7PIA - chains H and 5 of the 54 polymer chains in the assembly; structure by electron microscopy, 13.60 A resolution (very low resolution: no residue pairs are listed; an interface is given only as per-side residue counts).

[Chain H]
Name: 30S ribosomal protein S9
From: Mycoplasma pneumoniae M129
Reference sequence: P75179 (RS9_MYCPN); residues 1-132 here = UniProt positions 1-132
Sequence (132 residues; each row starts with the number of its first residue):
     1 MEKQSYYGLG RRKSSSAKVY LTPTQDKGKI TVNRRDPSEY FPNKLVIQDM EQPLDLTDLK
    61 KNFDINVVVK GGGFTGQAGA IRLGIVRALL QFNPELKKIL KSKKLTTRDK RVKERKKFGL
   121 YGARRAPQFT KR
Disordered / not traced: 1-3, 132

[Chain 5]
Molecule: 16S ribosomal RNA
From: Mycoplasma pneumoniae M129
Sequence (1520 nucleotides; each row starts with the number of its first residue):
     1 UUUUUCUGAG AGUUUGAUCC UGGCUCAGGA UUAACGCUGG CGGCAUGCCU AAUACAUGCA
    61 AGUCGAUCGA AAGUAGUAAU ACUUUAGAGG CGAACGGGUG AGUAACACGU AUCCAAUCUA
   121 CCUUAUAAUG GGGGAUAACU AGUUGAAAGA CUAGCUAAUA CCGCAUAAGA ACUUUGGUUC
   181 GCAUGAAUCA AAGUUGAAAG GACCUGCAAG GGUUCGUUAU UUGAUGAGGG UGCGCCAUAU
   241 CAGCUAGUUG GUGGGGUAAC GGCCUACCAA GGCAAUGACG UGUAGCUAUG CUGAGAAGUA
   301 GAAUAGCCAC AAUGGGACUG AGACACGGCC CAUACUCCUA CGGGAGGCAG CAGUAGGGAA
   361 UUUUUCACAA UGAGCGAAAG CUUGAUGGAG CAAUGCCGCG UGAACGAUGA AGGUCUUUAA
   421 GAUUGUAAAG UUCUUUUAUU UGGGAAGAAU GACUUUAGCA GGUAAUGGCU AGAGUUUGAC
   481 UGUACCAUUU UGAAUAAGUG ACGACUAACU AUGUGCCAGC AGUCGCGGUA AUACAUAGGU
   541 CGCAAGCGUU AUCCGGAUUU AUUGGGCGUA AAGCAAGCGC AGGCGGAUUG AAAAGUCUGG
   601 UGUUAAAGGC AGCUGCUUAA CAGUUGUAUG CAUUGGAAAC UAUUAAUCUA GAGUGUGGUA
   661 GGGAGUUUUG GAAUUUCAUG UGGAGCGGUG AAAUGCGUAG AUAUAUGAAG GAACACCAGU
   721 GGCGAAGGCG AAAACUUAGG CCAUUACUGA CGCUUAGGCU UGAAAGUGUG GGGAGCAAAU
   781 AGGAUUAGAU ACCCUAGUAG UCCACACCGU AAACGAUAGA UACUAGCUGU CGGGGCGAUC
   841 CCCUCGGUAG UGAAGUUAAC ACAUUAAGUA UCUCGCCUGG GUAGUACAUU CGCAAGAAUG
   901 AAACUCAAAC GGAAUUGACG GGGACCCGCA CAAGUGGUGG AGCAUGUUGC UUAAUUCGAC
   961 GGUACACGAA AAACCUUACC UAGACUUGAC AUCCUUGGCA AAGUUAUGGA AACAUAAUGG
  1021 AGGUUAACCG AGUGACAGGU GGUGCAUGGU UGUCGUCAGC UCGUGUCGUG AGAUGUUGGG
  1081 UUAAGUCCCG CAACGAGCGC AACCCUUAUC GUUAGUUACA UUGUCUAGCG AGACUGCUAA
  1141 UGCAAAUUGG AGGAAGGAAG GGAUGACGUC AAAUCAUCAU GCCCCUUAUG UCUAGGGCUG
  1201 CAAACGUGCU ACAAUGGCCA AUACAAACAG UCGCCAGCUU GUAAAAGUGA GCAAAUCUGU
  1261 AAAGUUGGUC UCAGUUCGGA UUGAGGGCUG CAAUUCGUCC UCAUGAAGUC GGAAUCACUA
  1321 GUAAUCGCGA AUCAGCUAUG UCGCGGUGAA UACGUUCUCG GGUCUUGUAC ACACCGCCCG
  1381 UCAAACUAUG AAAGCUGGUA AUAUUUAAAA ACGUGUUGCU AACCAUUAGG AAGCGCAUGU
  1441 CAAGGAUAGC ACCGGUGAUU GGAGUUAAGU CGUAACAAGG UACCCCUACG AGAACGUGGG
  1501 GGUGGAUCAC CUCCUUUCUA
Disordered / not traced: 1-4, 181-184, 1020-1027, 1510-1520

[Interface between chain H and chain 5]
At this resolution (14 A) residue pairs are not listed: 63 residues of chain H and 58 of chain 5 lie at the interface.

[Overview]
The interface between chain H and chain 5 involves 63 residues on one side and 58 on the other.
Here chain H is 30S ribosomal protein S9 and chain 5 is 16S ribosomal RNA, both from Mycoplasma pneumoniae
M129. Entry 7PIA (70S ribosome with A/P- and P/E-site tRNAs in spectinomycin-treated Mycoplasma pneumoniae
cells) was determined by electron microscopy together with 7OOC, 7OOD, 7P6Z, 7PAH, 7PAI, 7PAJ and 23 further
entries from the same study.
